Entry 6C9H (X-ray diffraction, 2.65 A resolution); this record covers chains A and C of the 3 polymer chains in the assembly.

== Chain A ==
Molecule: 5'-AMP-activated protein kinase catalytic subunit alpha-1
Organism: Homo sapiens
Notes: EC 2.7.11.1, 2.7.11.27, 2.7.11.31, 2.7.11.26; engineered mutation(s): S108D
UniProt: Q13131 (AAPK1_HUMAN); residues 13-550 here correspond to UniProt positions 22-559 (UniProt number = residue number + 9)
Chain sequence (494 residues; row label = number of the first residue in the row; note: 54 numbers in that range are skipped by the numbering (no residue carries them; nothing is unmodelled there)):
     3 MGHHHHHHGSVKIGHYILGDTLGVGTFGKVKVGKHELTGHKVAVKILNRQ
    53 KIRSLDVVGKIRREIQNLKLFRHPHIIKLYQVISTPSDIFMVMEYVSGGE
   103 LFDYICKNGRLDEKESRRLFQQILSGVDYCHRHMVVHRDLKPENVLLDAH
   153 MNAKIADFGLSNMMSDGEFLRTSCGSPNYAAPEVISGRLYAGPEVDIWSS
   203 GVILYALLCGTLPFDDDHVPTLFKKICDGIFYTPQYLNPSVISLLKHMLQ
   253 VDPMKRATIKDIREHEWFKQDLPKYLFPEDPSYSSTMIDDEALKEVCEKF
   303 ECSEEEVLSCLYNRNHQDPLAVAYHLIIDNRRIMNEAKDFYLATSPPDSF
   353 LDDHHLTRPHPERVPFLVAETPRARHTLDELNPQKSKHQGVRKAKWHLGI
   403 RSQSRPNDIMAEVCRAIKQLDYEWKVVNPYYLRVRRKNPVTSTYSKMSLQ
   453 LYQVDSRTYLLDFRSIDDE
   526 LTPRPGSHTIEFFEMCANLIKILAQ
Unresolved in the structure: 3-10, 299-312, 349-358, 369-394, 550
Sequence notes: expression tag (3-12)
Swiss-Prot annotation at these positions:
  - active site: D141 (Proton acceptor)
  - binding site (ATP): L24 to V32, K47
  - modified residue: T23 (Phosphothreonine), T174 (Phosphothreonine), T260 (Phosphothreonine), T346 (Phosphothreonine), S347 (Phosphoserine), S351 (Phosphoserine), T359 (Phosphothreonine), T373 (Phosphothreonine), S388 (Phosphoserine), S458 (Phosphoserine)
Small-molecule neighbours:
  - R34 (5-{[6-chloro-5-(1-methyl-1H-indol-5-yl)-1H-benzimidazol-2-yl]oxy}-N-hydroxy-2-methylbenzamide): V13, L20, G21, F29, G30, K33, I48, N50, K53, D90, F92
  - staurosporine (STU): L24, G25, V26, V32, A45, K47, I79, M95, E96, Y97, V98, G101, E102, E145, N146, L148, A158, D159
From the paper describing this entry:
  - contacts within the chain: E281-R316 (salt bridge), E293-R333 (salt bridge), D282-R334
  - conformationally variable residues (order/disorder transition): V298 to L313

== Chain C ==
Molecule: 5'-AMP-activated protein kinase subunit gamma-1
Organism: Homo sapiens
UniProt: P54619 (AAKG1_HUMAN); residues 0-330 here correspond to UniProt positions 1-331 (UniProt number = residue number + 1)
Chain sequence (331 residues; numbered 0 to 330; the number before each row is that of its first residue; numbering starts at 0):
     0 METVISSDSSPAVENEHPQETPESNNSVYTSFMKSHRCYDLIPTSSKLVV
    50 FDTSLQVKKAFFALVTNGVRAAPLWDSKKQSFVGMLTITDFINILHRYYK
   100 SALVQIYELEEHKIETWREVYLQDSFKPLVCISPNASLFDAVSSLIRNKI
   150 HRLPVIDPESGNTLYILTHKRILKFLKLFITEFPKPEFMSKSLEELQIGT
   200 YANIAMVRTTTPVYVALGIFVQHRVSALPVVDEKGRVVDIYSKFDVINLA
   250 AEKTYNNLDVSVTKALQHRSHYFEGVLKCYLHETLETIINRLVEAEVHRL
   300 VVVDENDVVKGIVSLSDILQALVLTGGEKKP
Unresolved in the structure: 0-25, 325-330
Swiss-Prot annotation at these positions:
  - motif: L137 to E158 (AMPK pseudosubstrate)
  - binding site (ADP): R69, M84 to D89, V129, H150, R151, K169, S241 to D244, R268, L276, H297, R298
  - binding site (AMP): R69, M84 to D89, V129, H150, R151, K169, T199, A204, S225, A226, S241 to D244, R268, L276, H297, R298, S313 to D316
  - binding site (ATP): R69, M84 to D89, V129, H150, R151, K169, S241 to D244, R268, L276, H297, R298
  - modified residue: S260 (Phosphoserine), T262 (Phosphothreonine), S269 (Phosphoserine)
Small-molecule neighbours:
  - adenosine monophosphate (AMP), molecule 1: R69, K169, I239, S241, F243, D244, R268, F272, G274, V275, L276, V296, H297, R298, L299
  - adenosine monophosphate (AMP), molecule 2: M84, T86, T88, D89, Y120, P127, L128, V129, I149, H150, R151, P153, K242
  - adenosine monophosphate (AMP), molecule 3: H150, G198, T199, N202, I203, A204, R223, V224, S225, A226, L227, P228, H297, I311, S313, S315, D316

== Interface between chain A and chain C ==
Contacting residue pairs (55; chain A residue first):
  S286(A) - T43(C)
  S287(A) - T43(C)  hydrogen bond (backbone-side chain)
  M289(A) - D39(C)
  M289(A) - L40(C)
  M289(A) - I41(C)
  M289(A) - R170(C)
  M289(A) - F178(C)  hydrophobic
  D292(A) - D39(C)
  K296(A) - H35(C)  hydrogen bond
  K296(A) - D39(C)  salt bridge
  R333(A) - L177(C)
  F342(A) - R170(C)  hydrogen bond (backbone-side chain)
  F342(A) - K173(C)
  F342(A) - L177(C)  hydrophobic
  Y343(A) - P42(C)
  Y343(A) - T43(C)  hydrogen bond (backbone-backbone)
  L344(A) - T43(C)
  R360(A) - E293(C)
  R360(A) - E295(C)  salt bridge
  H362(A) - E295(C)
  P363(A) - F243(C)
  P363(A) - A294(C)
  P363(A) - E295(C)
  E364(A) - R69(C)  salt bridge
  E364(A) - K169(C)  salt bridge
  E364(A) - F243(C)
  P367(A) - F243(C)  hydrophobic
  P367(A) - N247(C)
  F368(A) - V64(C)
  F368(A) - G67(C)
  F368(A) - F243(C)  hydrophobic
  F368(A) - I246(C)  hydrophobic
  N440(A) - Q79(C)  hydrogen bond
  V442(A) - K77(C)
  V442(A) - Q79(C)
  P528(A) - P157(C)
  P528(A) - E158(C)
  R529(A) - E158(C)  hydrogen bond (backbone-backbone)
  G531(A) - W74(C)
  G531(A) - Q79(C)
  G531(A) - S159(C)
  G531(A) - G160(C)
  S532(A) - W74(C)
  S532(A) - F81(C)
  S532(A) - S159(C)
  S532(A) - G160(C)
  S532(A) - N161(C)  hydrogen bond
  H533(A) - S159(C)  hydrogen bond (backbone-backbone)
  H533(A) - N161(C)  hydrogen bond (backbone-side chain)
  T534(A) - N161(C)  hydrogen bond (backbone-side chain)
  I535(A) - W74(C)
  E536(A) - Q79(C)
  E539(A) - W74(C)  hydrogen bond
  E539(A) - S76(C)  hydrogen bond
  E539(A) - Q79(C)  hydrogen bond
Also at the interface, not in a pair above, chain A (33 interface residues in all): T288, I290, E293, E338, A339, T443, T527
Also at the interface, not in a pair above, chain C (38 interface residues in all): S44, V49, L63, V68, K78, F174, A250, H267
Interface features reported in the paper:
  - interface residues, chain A: M289(A), E293(A)

== Summary ==
33 residues of chain A and 38 residues of chain C are in contact; the contacts include 13 hydrogen bonds and 4
salt bridges. Polar contacts include K296(A)-D39(C), R360(A)-E295(C) and E364(A)-R69(C). Chain A binds
compound R34 and staurosporine. From the paper: interface residues M289(A) and E293(A); conformational
variability at V298(A).
Chain A is 5'-AMP-activated protein kinase catalytic subunit alpha-1 and chain C is 5'-AMP-activated protein
kinase subunit gamma-1, both from Homo sapiens; the structure, non-phosphorylated AMP-activated protein kinase
bound to pharmacological activator R734, was determined by X-ray diffraction together with 6C9F, 6C9G and 6C9J
from the same study.
